Entry 2KLW (solution NMR); this record covers chains B and C of the 3 polymer chains in the assembly.

# Chain B
Molecule: (DOG)10
Amino-acid sequence (32 residues; row label = number of the first residue in the row):
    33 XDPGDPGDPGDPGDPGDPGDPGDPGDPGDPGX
Modified positions: ACE (acetyl group) at position 33, NH2 (amino group) at position 64; Pro35, Pro38, Pro41, Pro44, Pro47, Pro50, Pro53, Pro56, Pro59, Pro62 (4-hydroxyproline; HYP)

# Chain C
Molecule: (POG)10
Amino-acid sequence (32 residues; numbered 65 to 96; the number before each row is that of its first residue):
    65 XPPGPPGPPGPPGPPGPPGPPGPPGPPGPPGX
Modified positions: ACE (acetyl group) at position 65, NH2 (amino group) at position 96; Pro67, Pro70, Pro73, Pro76, Pro79, Pro82, Pro85, Pro88, Pro91, Pro94 (4-hydroxyproline; HYP)

# Chain B / chain C interface
Contacting residue pairs (43):
  Pro35(B) - ACE_65(C)
  Pro35(B) - Pro66(C)
  Gly36(B) - Pro66(C)
  Gly36(B) - Gly68(C)
  Asp37(B) - Gly68(C)
  Pro38(B) - Pro69(C)
  Gly39(B) - Pro69(C)
  Gly39(B) - Gly71(C)
  Asp40(B) - Gly71(C)
  Pro41(B) - Pro72(C)
  Gly42(B) - Pro72(C)
  Gly42(B) - Gly74(C)
  Asp43(B) - Gly74(C)
  Pro44(B) - Pro75(C)
  Gly45(B) - Pro75(C)
  Gly45(B) - Gly77(C)
  Asp46(B) - Gly77(C)
  Pro47(B) - Pro78(C)
  Gly48(B) - Pro78(C)
  Gly48(B) - Gly80(C)
  Asp49(B) - Gly80(C)
  Pro50(B) - Pro81(C)
  Gly51(B) - Pro81(C)
  Gly51(B) - Gly83(C)
  Gly51(B) - Pro84(C)
  Asp52(B) - Gly83(C)
  Pro53(B) - Pro84(C)
  Gly54(B) - Pro84(C)
  Gly54(B) - Gly86(C)
  Gly54(B) - Pro87(C)
  Asp55(B) - Gly86(C)
  Pro56(B) - Pro87(C)
  Gly57(B) - Pro87(C)
  Gly57(B) - Gly89(C)
  Asp58(B) - Gly89(C)
  Pro59(B) - Pro90(C)
  Gly60(B) - Pro90(C)
  Gly60(B) - Gly92(C)
  Asp61(B) - Gly92(C)
  Pro62(B) - Gly92(C)
  Gly63(B) - Gly92(C)
  Gly63(B) - Pro94(C)
  NH2_64(B) - Pro94(C)
Interface residues without a listed pair, chain B (31 interface residues in all): Asp34
Interface residues without a listed pair, chain C (30 interface residues in all): Pro67, Pro70, Pro73, Pro76, Pro79, Pro82, Pro85, Pro88, Pro91, Pro93

# Summary
The interface between chain B and chain C involves 31 residues on one side and 30 on the other.
Here chain B is (DOG)10 and chain C is (POG)10. Entry 2KLW (Solution structure of an abc collagen heterotrimer
reveals a single-register helix stabilized by electrostatic interactions) was determined by solution NMR.
